PDB entry 4QWF | X-ray diffraction, 3.00 A resolution | chains M and b of the 28 polymer chains in the assembly

[Chain M]
Name: Proteasome subunit beta type-7
Organism: Saccharomyces cerevisiae
Reference sequence: P30657 (PSB7_YEAST); residues -12 to 233 here correspond to UniProt positions 21-266 (UniProt number = residue number + 33)
Chain sequence (246 residues; each row starts with the number of its first residue; numbers below 1 keep their minus sign (Thr-12 is residue -12)):
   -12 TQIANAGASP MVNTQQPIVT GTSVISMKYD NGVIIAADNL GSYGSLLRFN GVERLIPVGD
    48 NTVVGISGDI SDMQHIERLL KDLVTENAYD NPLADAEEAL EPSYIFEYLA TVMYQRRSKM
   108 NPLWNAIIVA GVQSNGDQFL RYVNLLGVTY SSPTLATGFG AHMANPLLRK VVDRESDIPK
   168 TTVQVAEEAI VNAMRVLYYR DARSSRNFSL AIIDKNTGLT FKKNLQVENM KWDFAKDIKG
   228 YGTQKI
Not modelled in the structure: -12 to 0

[Chain b]
Name: Proteasome subunit beta type-1
Organism: Saccharomyces cerevisiae
Reference sequence: P38624 (PSB1_YEAST); residues 1-196 here correspond to UniProt positions 20-215 (UniProt number = residue number + 19)
Chain sequence (196 residues; numbered 1 to 196; the number before each row is that of its first residue):
     1 TSIMAVTFKD GVILGADSRT TTGAYIANRV TDKLTRVHDK IWCCRSGSAA DTQAIADIVQ
    61 YHLELYTSQY GTPSTETAAS VFKELCYENK DNLTAGIIVA GYDDKNKGEV YTIPLGGSVH
   121 KLPYAIAGSG STFIYGYCDK NFRENMSKEE TVDFIKHSLS QAIKWDGSSG GVIRMVVLTA
   181 AGVERLIFYP DEYEQL
Covalently attached groups: CARFILZOMIB, bound form (3BV) linked to Thr1
Small-molecule neighbours: CARFILZOMIB, bound form (3BV; N-{(2S)-2-[(morpholin-4-ylacetyl)amino]-4-phenylbutanoyl}-L-leucyl-N-[(2R,3S,4S)-1,3-dihydroxy-2,6-dimethylheptan-4-yl]-L-phenylalaninamide): Arg19, Thr20, Thr21, Thr22, Gly23, Ala27, Lys33, Arg45, Ser46, Gly47, Ser48, Ala49, Thr52, Thr94, Ser129, Ser168
Swiss-Prot annotation at these positions:
  - active site: Thr1 (Nucleophile)

[How chain M and chain b interact]
Contacting residue pairs - 62 pairs, chain M then chain b:
  Ser32(M) - Trp165(b)
  Ser32(M) - Asp166(b)
  Ser32(M) - Gly167(b)  hydrogen bond (backbone-backbone)
  Leu33(M) - Phe133(b)  hydrophobic
  Leu33(M) - Trp165(b)
  Leu34(M) - Lys164(b)
  Leu34(M) - Trp165(b)  hydrogen bond (backbone-backbone)
  Leu34(M) - Gly167(b)
  Arg35(M) - Trp165(b)
  Phe146(M) - Ala24(b)
  Phe146(M) - Tyr25(b)
  Tyr185(M) - Glu194(b)  hydrogen bond
  Tyr186(M) - Ile26(b)
  Tyr186(M) - Arg29(b)
  Arg187(M) - Ala24(b)
  Arg187(M) - Tyr25(b)
  Arg187(M) - Ile26(b)  hydrogen bond (backbone-backbone)
  Arg187(M) - Ala27(b)  hydrogen bond (side chain-backbone)
  Arg187(M) - Arg29(b)
  Asp188(M) - Ala24(b)
  Asp188(M) - Ile26(b)
  Ala189(M) - Arg19(b)
  Ala189(M) - Ala24(b)  hydrogen bond (backbone-backbone)
  Ala189(M) - Ile26(b)
  Ala189(M) - Gly167(b)
  Arg190(M) - Ala24(b)
  Arg190(M) - Gly167(b)
  Arg193(M) - Asp191(b)  salt bridge
  Arg193(M) - Glu194(b)  salt bridge
  Lys218(M) - Arg29(b)  hydrogen bond (backbone-side chain)
  Trp219(M) - Arg29(b)
  Trp219(M) - Gly171(b)
  Trp219(M) - Val172(b)  hydrophobic
  Trp219(M) - Tyr189(b)
  Trp219(M) - Pro190(b)
  Asp220(M) - Tyr189(b)
  Phe221(M) - Arg29(b)
  Phe221(M) - Val30(b)  hydrophobic
  Ala222(M) - Val30(b)  hydrophobic
  Ala222(M) - Val172(b)  hydrophobic
  Ala222(M) - Arg174(b)  hydrogen bond (backbone-side chain)
  Ala222(M) - Ile187(b)  hydrophobic
  Lys223(M) - Ile187(b)
  Lys223(M) - Tyr189(b)
  Ile225(M) - Val30(b)  hydrophobic
  Ile225(M) - Arg174(b)
  Lys226(M) - Asp32(b)
  Lys226(M) - Arg185(b)
  Gly227(M) - Asp32(b)  hydrogen bond (backbone-side chain)
  Tyr228(M) - Thr35(b)
  Tyr228(M) - Arg45(b)
  Tyr228(M) - Gln53(b)  hydrogen bond (side chain-backbone)
  Tyr228(M) - Ala56(b)
  Tyr228(M) - Asp57(b)  hydrogen bond
  Gln231(M) - Asp32(b)
  Gln231(M) - Leu34(b)
  Gln231(M) - Thr35(b)
  Gln231(M) - Arg36(b)  hydrogen bond (side chain-backbone)
  Gln231(M) - Trp42(b)
  Gln231(M) - Arg185(b)
  Ile233(M) - Trp42(b)  hydrophobic
  Ile233(M) - Arg185(b)  hydrogen bond (backbone-side chain)
Other interface residues (no listed pair), chain M (27 interface residues in all): Asn37, Met150, Met217
Other interface residues (no listed pair), chain b (34 interface residues in all): Thr21, Asn28, Ile163, Ser168

[Overview]
The interface between chain M and chain b involves 27 residues on one side and 34 on the other, with 13
hydrogen bonds and 2 salt bridges. Polar pairs include Arg193(M)-Asp191(b), Arg193(M)-Glu194(b) and
Tyr185(M)-Glu194(b). CARFILZOMIB, bound form is covalently linked to Thr1(b).
Here chain M is Proteasome subunit beta type-7 and chain b is Proteasome subunit beta type-1, both from
Saccharomyces cerevisiae. Entry 4QWF (yCP beta5-M45I mutant in complex with carfilzomib) was determined by
X-ray diffraction, deposited together with 4QUX, 4QUY, 4QV0, 4QV1, 4QV3, 4QV4 and 42 further entries.
